PDB entry 7EW8 | X-ray diffraction, 2.59 A resolution | chain A

# Chain A
Name: ANK_REP_REGION domain-containing protein
Source organism: Legionella pneumophila
UniProt: A0A2S6F2G5 (A0A2S6F2G5_LEGPN); numbering as in UniProt (aligned over 1-471)
Amino-acid sequence (494 residues; each row starts with the number of its first residue; numbers below 1 keep their minus sign (Mse-22 is residue -22)):
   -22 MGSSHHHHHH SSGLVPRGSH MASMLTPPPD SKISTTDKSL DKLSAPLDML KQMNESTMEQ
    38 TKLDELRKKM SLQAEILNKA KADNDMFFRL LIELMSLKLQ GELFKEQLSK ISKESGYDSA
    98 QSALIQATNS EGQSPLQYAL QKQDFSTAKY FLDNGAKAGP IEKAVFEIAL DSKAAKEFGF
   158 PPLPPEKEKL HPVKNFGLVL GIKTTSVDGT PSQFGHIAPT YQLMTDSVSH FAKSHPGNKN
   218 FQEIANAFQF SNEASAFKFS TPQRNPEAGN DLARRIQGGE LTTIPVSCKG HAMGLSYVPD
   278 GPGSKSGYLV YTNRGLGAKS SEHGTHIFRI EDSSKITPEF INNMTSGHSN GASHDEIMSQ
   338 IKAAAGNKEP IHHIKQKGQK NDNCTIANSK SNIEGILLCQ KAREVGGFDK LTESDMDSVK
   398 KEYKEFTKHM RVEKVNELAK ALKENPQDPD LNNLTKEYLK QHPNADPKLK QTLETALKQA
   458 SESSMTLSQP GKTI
Not modelled in the structure: -22 to 18, 425, 443, 452-471
Modified residues: Mse-22, Mse-2, Mse1, Mse462 (selenomethionine); Mse26, Mse30, Mse35, Mse47, Mse63, Mse72, Mse201, Mse270, Mse321, Mse335, Mse393, Mse407 (selenomethionine; parent Met)
Differences from the reference sequence: expression tag (-22 to 0)

# Summary
Chain A is ANK_REP_REGION domain-containing protein (Legionella pneumophila); the structure, Legionella
pneumophila effector AnkD, was determined by X-ray diffraction (same publication as 7XQL).
